Entry 6V20 (electron microscopy, 2.13 A resolution); this record covers chains A and C of the 4 polymer chains in the assembly.

[Chain A (and C)]
Name: Fructose-bisphosphate aldolase A
Organism: Oryctolagus cuniculus
Notes: EC 4.1.2.13; chain C of this document is another copy of the same molecule, construct and numbering; everything in this record applies to it too
Reference sequence: P00883 (ALDOA_RABIT); residues 2-344 here correspond to UniProt positions 3-345 (UniProt number = residue number + 1)
Sequence (343 residues; each row starts with the number of its first residue):
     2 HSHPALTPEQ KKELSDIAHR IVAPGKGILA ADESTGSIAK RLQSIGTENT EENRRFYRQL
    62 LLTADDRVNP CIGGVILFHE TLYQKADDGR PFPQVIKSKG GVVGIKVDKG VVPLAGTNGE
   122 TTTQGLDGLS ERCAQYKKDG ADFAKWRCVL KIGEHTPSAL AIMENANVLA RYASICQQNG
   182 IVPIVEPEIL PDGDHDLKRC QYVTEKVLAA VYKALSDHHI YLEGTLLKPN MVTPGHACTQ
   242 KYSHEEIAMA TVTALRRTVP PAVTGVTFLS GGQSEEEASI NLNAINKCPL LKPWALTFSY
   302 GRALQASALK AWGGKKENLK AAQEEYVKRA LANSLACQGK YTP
Curated features (UniProtKB/Swiss-Prot):
  - active site: E187 (Proton acceptor), K229 (Schiff-base intermediate with dihydroxyacetone-P)
  - binding site (beta-D-fructose 1,6-bisphosphate): R42, S271 to G273, S300, R303
  - site: C72 (Essential for substrate cleavage), K107 (Essential for substrate cleavage), K146 (Alkylation inactivates the enzyme)
  - modified residue: T8 (Phosphothreonine), S35 (Phosphoserine), S38 (Phosphoserine), K41 (N6-acetyllysine), S45 (Phosphoserine), K98 (N6-(2-hydroxyisobutyryl)lysine), K107 (N6-acetyllysine), K110 (N6-acetyllysine), S131 (Phosphoserine), K146 (N6-(2-hydroxyisobutyryl)lysine), S271 (Phosphoserine), K311 (N6-malonyllysine), K329 (N6-acetyllysine)
  - cross-link: K41 (Glycyl lysine isopeptide (Lys-Gly) (interchain with G-Cter in SUMO1))

[How chain A and chain C interact]
Residue-residue contacts (50):
  H2(A) - H156(C)
  H4(A) - G117(C)
  H4(A) - T118(C)
  H4(A) - N119(C)
  A6(A) - G117(C)
  K110(A) - D128(C)
  V113(A) - R172(C)
  P114(A) - R172(C)  hydrogen bond (backbone-side chain)
  L115(A) - R172(C)
  A116(A) - S175(C)
  A116(A) - Q179(C)
  A116(A) - H220(C)
  G117(A) - H4(C)
  G117(A) - A6(C)
  G117(A) - H220(C)
  T118(A) - H4(C)
  N119(A) - H4(C)
  T123(A) - R172(C)
  Q125(A) - D128(C)
  Q125(A) - G129(C)  hydrogen bond (side chain-backbone)
  G126(A) - D128(C)  hydrogen bond (backbone-side chain)
  L127(A) - D128(C)  hydrogen bond (backbone-side chain)
  D128(A) - K110(C)
  D128(A) - Q125(C)
  D128(A) - G126(C)  hydrogen bond (side chain-backbone)
  D128(A) - L127(C)  hydrogen bond (side chain-backbone)
  D128(A) - D128(C)  hydrogen bond (side chain-backbone)
  G129(A) - Q125(C)  hydrogen bond (backbone-side chain)
  H156(A) - H2(C)
  L161(A) - D218(C)
  L161(A) - H219(C)
  L161(A) - H220(C)
  M164(A) - H219(C)
  E165(A) - N168(C)  hydrogen bond
  E165(A) - H219(C)  salt bridge
  N168(A) - E165(C)  hydrogen bond
  N168(A) - N168(C)
  R172(A) - V113(C)
  R172(A) - P114(C)  hydrogen bond (side chain-backbone)
  R172(A) - L115(C)
  R172(A) - T123(C)
  S175(A) - A116(C)
  Q179(A) - A116(C)
  D218(A) - L161(C)
  H219(A) - L161(C)
  H219(A) - M164(C)
  H219(A) - E165(C)  salt bridge
  H220(A) - A116(C)
  H220(A) - G117(C)
  H220(A) - L161(C)
Interface residues without a listed pair, chain A (29 interface residues in all): P5
Interface residues without a listed pair, chain C (29 interface residues in all): P5

[Overview]
The chain A/chain C interface involves 29 residues from each chain, with 11 hydrogen bonds and 2 salt bridges.
Polar pairs include E165(A)-H219(C), P114(A)-R172(C) and Q125(A)-G129(C). Curated annotation (UniProt) lists
active-site residues E187(A) and K229(A) and 6 beta-D-fructose 1,6-bisphosphate-binding residues on chain A.
Both chains are Fructose-bisphosphate aldolase A (Oryctolagus cuniculus). Entry 6V20 (Rabbit muscle aldolase)
was determined by electron microscopy (same publication as 6V21).
